6VLR - chains F and N of the 14 polymer chains in the assembly; structure by electron microscopy, 4.42 A resolution (low resolution: residue-level contacts below are approximate; hydrogen-bond / salt-bridge calls are withheld).

Chain F:
Molecule: RM20E1 Fab Heavy Chain
Source organism: Macaca mulatta
Notes: antibody fragment or engineered binder
Sequence (123 residues; row label = number of the first residue in the row; a row labelled like 82A-82C holds insertion residues (82A, then the next letters in order)):
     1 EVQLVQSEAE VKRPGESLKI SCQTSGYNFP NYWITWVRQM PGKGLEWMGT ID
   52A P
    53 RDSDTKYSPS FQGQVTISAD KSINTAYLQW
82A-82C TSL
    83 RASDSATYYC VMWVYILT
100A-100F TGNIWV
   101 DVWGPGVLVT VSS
Disulfides: Cys22-Cys92

Chain N:
Molecule: RM20E1 Fab Kappa Chain
Source organism: Macaca mulatta
Notes: antibody fragment or engineered binder
Sequence (112 residues; each row starts with the number of its first residue; a row labelled like 27A-27E holds insertion residues (27A, then the next letters in order)):
     1 DVVMTQSPLS LPITPGQPAS ISCRSSQ
27A-27E SLVHN
    28 NGNTYLTWYQ QRPGQPPRRL IYQVSNRDSG VPDRFIGSGA GTDFTLKISR VESEDVGIYY
    88 CGQITDFPYS FGQGTKVDIK
Disulfides: Cys23-Cys88

Chain F / chain N interface:
Pairs across the interface - 26 pairs, chain F then chain N:
  Val37(F) - Phe98(N)
  Gln39(F) - Gln38(N)
  Gln39(F) - Tyr87(N)
  Gly44(F) - Tyr87(N)
  Leu45(F) - Phe98(N)
  Trp47(F) - Phe94(N)
  Trp47(F) - Pro95(N)
  Trp47(F) - Tyr96(N)
  Thr50(F) - Phe94(N)
  Lys58(F) - Phe94(N)
  Pro61(F) - Pro95(N)
  Tyr91(F) - Pro43(N)
  Trp95(F) - Tyr96(N)
  Gly100B(F) - Tyr32(N)
  Asn100C(F) - Tyr49(N)
  Asn100C(F) - Gln50(N)
  Ile100D(F) - Arg46(N)
  Ile100D(F) - Tyr49(N)
  Trp100E(F) - Arg46(N)
  Asp101(F) - Tyr36(N)
  Asp101(F) - Arg46(N)
  Trp103(F) - Tyr36(N)
  Trp103(F) - Pro43(N)
  Trp103(F) - Pro44(N)
  Gly104(F) - Pro43(N)
  Pro105(F) - Pro43(N)
Interface residues without a listed pair, chain F (21 interface residues in all): Lys43, Glu46, Val100F
Interface residues without a listed pair, chain N (14 interface residues in all): Gln42

In short:
21 residues of chain F face 14 of chain N across their interface.
Here chain F is RM20E1 Fab Heavy Chain and chain N is RM20E1 Fab Kappa Chain, both from Macaca mulatta. Entry
6VLR (BG505 SOSIP.v5.2 in complex with rhesus macaque Fab RM20E1 and PGT122 Fab) was determined by electron
microscopy together with 6VOR, 6VSR, 6VO1 and 6VN0 from the same study.
